7OGZ - chains BBB and CCC of the 3 polymer chains in the assembly; structure by X-ray diffraction, 2.70 A resolution.

Chain BBB:
Name: Somatic embryogenesis receptor kinase 1
Source organism: Arabidopsis thaliana
Notes: EC 2.7.10.1, 2.7.11.1
UniProtKB: Q94AG2 (SERK1_ARATH); numbering as in UniProt (aligned over 24-213)
Sequence (201 residues; numbered 20 to 220; the number before each row is that of its first residue):
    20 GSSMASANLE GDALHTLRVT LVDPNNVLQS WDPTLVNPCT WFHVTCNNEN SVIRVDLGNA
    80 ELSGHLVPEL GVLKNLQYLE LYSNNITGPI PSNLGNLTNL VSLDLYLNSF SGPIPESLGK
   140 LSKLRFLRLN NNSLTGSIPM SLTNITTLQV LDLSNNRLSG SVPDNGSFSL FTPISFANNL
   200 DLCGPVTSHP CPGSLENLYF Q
Disordered / not traced: 20-26, 212-220
Differences from the reference sequence: expression tag (20-23, 214-220)
Cystine bridges: Cys58-Cys65, Cys202-Cys210
Covalently attached groups: N-acetylglucosamine (NAG) linked to Asn184
UniProt features mapped onto this chain:
  - region (Leucine-rich repeat receptor-like protein kinase binding): Thr59 to Asn78, Tyr97 to Ser102, Asp123 to Leu126, Phe145 to Arg147, Asp171 to Ser194
  - binding site (brassinolide): Phe61, His62
  - glycosylation (N-linked (GlcNAc...) asparagine): Asn104, Asn115, Asn150, Asn163, Asn184

Chain CCC:
Name: Peptide hormone IDL3
Source organism: Arabidopsis thaliana
UniProtKB: Q6DUW7 (IDL3_ARATH); residues 79-90 here = UniProt positions 79-90
Sequence (12 residues; row label = number of the first residue in the row):
    79 PVPTSGPSRK HN
Modified / non-standard residues: Pro85 (4-hydroxyproline; HYP)

Chain BBB / chain CCC interface:
Residue-residue contacts - 9 pairs, chain BBB then chain CCC:
  Asp51(BBB) - His89(CCC)  salt bridge
  Thr53(BBB) - Arg87(CCC)
  Thr53(BBB) - Lys88(CCC)
  Thr53(BBB) - His89(CCC)  hydrogen bond (backbone-backbone)
  Leu54(BBB) - His89(CCC)
  Leu54(BBB) - Asn90(CCC)
  Val55(BBB) - Lys88(CCC)
  Val55(BBB) - His89(CCC)  hydrogen bond (backbone-backbone)
  Val55(BBB) - Asn90(CCC)

Overview:
The chain BBB/chain CCC interface involves 4 residues from each chain, with 2 hydrogen bonds and 1 salt
bridge. Polar contacts include Asp51(BBB)-His89(CCC), Thr53(BBB)-His89(CCC) and Val55(BBB)-His89(CCC).
Covalently linked N-acetylglucosamine: at Asn184(BBB). UniProt lists brassinolide-binding residues Phe61(BBB)
and His62(BBB) on chain BBB.
Here chain BBB is Somatic embryogenesis receptor kinase 1 and chain CCC is Peptide hormone IDL3, both from
Arabidopsis thaliana. Entry 7OGZ (Plant peptide hormone receptor complex H1L3S1) was determined by X-ray
diffraction together with 7ODK, 7ODV, 7OGO, 7OGQ and 7OGU from the same study.
